Entry 8EYH (electron microscopy, 3.75 A resolution); this record covers chains D and A of the 4 polymer chains in the assembly.

# Chain D
Name: Nanobody
Organism: Lama glama
Notes: antibody fragment or engineered binder
Amino-acid sequence (118 residues; row label = number of the first residue in the row):
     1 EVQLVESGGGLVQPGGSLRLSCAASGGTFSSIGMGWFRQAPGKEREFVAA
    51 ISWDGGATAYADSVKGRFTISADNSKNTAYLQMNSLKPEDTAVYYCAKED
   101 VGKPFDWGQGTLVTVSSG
Disulfides: Cys-22/Cys-96

# Chain A
Name: Spike glycoprotein
Organism: Severe acute respiratory syndrome coronavirus 2
UniProt: P0DTC2 (SPIKE_SARS2); residues 14-1149 here = UniProt positions 14-1149
Amino-acid sequence (1136 residues; row label = number of the first residue in the row):
    14 QCVNLTTRTQLPPAYTNSFTRGVYYPDKVFRSSVLHSTQDLFLPFFSNVT
    64 WFHAIHVSGTNGTKRFDNPVLPFNDGVYFASTEKSNIIRGWIFGTTLDSK
   114 TQSLLIVNNATNVVIKVCEFQFCNDPFLGVYYHKNNKSWMESEFRVYSSA
   164 NNCTFEYVSQPFLMDLEGKQGNFKNLREFVFKNIDGYFKIYSKHTPINLV
   214 RDLPQGFSALEPLVDLPIGINITRFQTLLALHRSYLTPGDSSSGWTAGAA
   264 AYYVGYLQPRTFLLKYNENGTITDAVDCALDPLSETKCTLKSFTVEKGIY
   314 QTSNFRVQPTESIVRFPNITNLCPFGEVFNATRFASVYAWNRKRISNCVA
   364 DYSVLYNSASFSTFKCYGVSPTKLNDLCFTNVYADSFVIRGDEVRQIAPG
   414 QTGKIADYNYKLPDDFTGCVIAWNSNNLDSKVGGNYNYLYRLFRKSNLKP
   464 FERDISTEIYQAGSTPCNGVEGFNCYFPLQSYGFQPTNGVGYQPYRVVVL
   514 SFELLHAPATVCGPKKSTNLVKNKCVNFNFNGLTGTGVLTESNKKFLPFQ
   564 QFGRDIADTTDAVRDPQTLEILDITPCSFGGVSVITPGTNTSNQVAVLYQ
   614 DVNCTEVPVAIHADQLTPTWRVYSTGSNVFQTRAGCLIGAEHVNNSYECD
   664 IPIGAGICASYQTQTNSPRRARSVASQSIIAYTMSLGAENSVAYSNNSIA
   714 IPTNFTISVTTEILPVSMTKTSVDCTMYICGDSTECSNLLLQYGSFCTQL
   764 NRALTGIAVEQDKNTQEVFAQVKQIYKTPPIKDFGGFNFSQILPDPSKPS
   814 KRSPIEDLLFNKVTLADAGFIKQYGDCLGDIAARDLICAQKFNGLTVLPP
   864 LLTDEMIAQYTSALLAGTITSGWTFGAGPALQIPFPMQMAYRFNGIGVTQ
   914 NVLYENQKLIANQFNSAIGKIQDSLSSTPSALGKLQDVVNQNAQALNTLV
   964 KQLSSNFGAISSVLNDILSRLDPPEAEVQIDRLITGRLQSLQTYVTQQLI
  1014 RAAEIRASANLAATKMSECVLGQSKRVDFCGKGYHLMSFPQSAPHGVVFL
  1064 HVTYVPAQEKNFTTAPAICHDGKAHFPREGVFVSNGTHWFVTQRNFYEPQ
  1114 IITTDNTFVSGNCDVVIGIVNNTVYDPLQPELDSFK
Not modelled in the structure: 71-75, 618-640, 677-688, 828-848, 941-943, 1147-1149
Construct notes: conflict Pro-817 (Phe in P0DTC2), Pro-892 (Ala in P0DTC2), Pro-899 (Ala in P0DTC2), Pro-942 (Ala in P0DTC2), Pro-986 (Lys in P0DTC2), Pro-987 (Val in P0DTC2)
Disulfides: Cys-391/Cys-525, Cys-538/Cys-590, Cys-617/Cys-649, Cys-662/Cys-671, Cys-738/Cys-760, Cys-743/Cys-749, Cys-1032/Cys-1043, Cys-1082/Cys-1126
Glycans and other covalent adducts: N-acetylglucosamine (NAG) linked to Asn-282, Asn-343, Asn-603, Asn-616, Asn-709, Asn-717, Asn-1098, Asn-1134
Ligand contacts: N-acetylglucosamine (NAG; 2-acetamido-2-deoxy-beta-D-glucopyranose): Asn-331, Asn-334, Leu-335, Pro-579, Gln-580
Swiss-Prot annotation at these positions:
  - region: Asn-280 to Cys-301 (Putative superantigen), Arg-403 to Asp-405 (Integrin-binding motif), Asn-448 to Phe-456 (Immunodominant HLA epitope recognized by the CD8+), Pro-681 to Ala-684 (Putative superantigen), Ser-816 to Tyr-837 (Fusion peptide 1), Lys-835 to Phe-855 (Fusion peptide 2)
  - site (Cleavage): Arg-685, Ser-686, Arg-815, Ser-816
  - glycosylation: Asn-17 (N-linked (GlcNAc...) (complex) asparagine), Asn-61 (N-linked (GlcNAc...) (hybrid) asparagine), Asn-74 (N-linked (GlcNAc...) (complex) asparagine), Asn-122 (N-linked (GlcNAc...) (hybrid) asparagine), Asn-149 (N-linked (GlcNAc...) (complex) asparagine), Asn-165 (N-linked (GlcNAc...) (complex) asparagine), Asn-234 (N-linked (GlcNAc...) (high mannose) asparagine), Asn-282 (N-linked (GlcNAc...) (complex) asparagine), Thr-323 (O-linked (GalNAc) threonine), Ser-325 (O-linked (HexNAc...) serine), Asn-331 (N-linked (GlcNAc...) (complex) asparagine), Asn-343 (N-linked (GlcNAc...) (complex) asparagine), Asn-603 (N-linked (GlcNAc...) (hybrid) asparagine), Asn-616 (N-linked (GlcNAc...) (complex) asparagine), Asn-657 (N-linked (GlcNAc...) (complex) asparagine), Thr-676 (O-linked (GlcNAc...) threonine), Thr-678 (O-linked (GlcNAc...) threonine), Asn-709 (N-linked (GlcNAc...) (high mannose) asparagine), Asn-717 (N-linked (GlcNAc...) (hybrid) asparagine), Asn-801 (N-linked (GlcNAc...) (hybrid) asparagine) and 3 more in UniProt
  - natural variant: Leu-18 (L18F: In strain: Beta/B.1.351, Gamma/P.1 and 1 more), Thr-19 (T19I: In strain: Omicron/BQ.1.1, Omicron/XBB.1.5 and 1 more; T19R: In strain: Delta/B.1.617.2, Omicron/BA.2 and 4 more), Thr-20 (T20N: In strain: Gamma/P.1), Leu-24 to Ala-27 (sequence variant, change not given here; In strain: Omicron/BA.2, Omicron/BA.2.12.1 and 6 more), Pro-26 (P26S: In strain: Gamma/P.1), Gln-52 (Q52H: In strain: Omicron/EG.5.1), Ala-67 (A67V: In strain: Eta/B.1.525, Omicron/BA.1), His-69 to Val-70 (deletion: In strain: Alpha/B.1.1.7, Eta/B.1.525 and 5 more), Gly-75 (G75V: In strain: Lambda/C.37), Thr-76 (T76I: In strain: Lambda/C.37), Asp-80 (D80A: In strain: Beta/B.1.351), Val-83 (V83A: In strain: Omicron/XBB.1.5, Omicron/EG.5.1), 79 further natural variant entries in UniProt
  - mutagenesis: His-69 to Val-70 (Increased incorporation of cleaved spike into virions), Asn-121 (N121Q: Partial loss of biliverdin affinity), Arg-190 (R190K: Partial loss of biliverdin affinity), Asn-234 (N234Q: Increased resistance to neutralizing antibodies), Asn-331 (N331Q: Reduced viral infectivity), Asn-343 (N343Q: Reduced viral infectivity), Leu-452 (L452R: Increased resistance to neutralizing antibodies. Decreases HLA binding to NF9 epitope. Increased binding affinity to human ACE2), Tyr-453 (Y453F: Decreased HLA binding to NF9 epitope. Increased binding affinity to human ACE2), Ala-475 (A475V: Increased resistance to neutralizing antibodies), Val-483 (V483A: Increased resistance to neutralizing antibodies), Glu-484 (E484D: Increased replication in human TMEM106B overexpressing cells), Phe-490 (F490L: Increased resistance to neutralizing antibodies and human covalescent sera neutralization), 14 further mutagenesis entries in UniProt

# Interface between chain D and chain A
Residue-residue contacts - 10 pairs, chain D then chain A:
  Ile-32(D) / Tyr-489(A)  hydrogen bond (backbone-side chain)
  Gly-33(D) / Phe-486(A)
  Phe-37(D) / Phe-486(A)  hydrophobic
  Phe-47(D) / Gly-485(A)
  Phe-47(D) / Phe-486(A)  hydrophobic
  Ala-50(D) / Phe-486(A)  hydrophobic
  Ser-52(D) / Tyr-489(A)
  Ala-57(D) / Tyr-489(A)  hydrophobic
  Ala-59(D) / Gly-485(A)
  Ala-59(D) / Cys-488(A)
Also at the interface, not in a pair above, chain D (11 interface residues in all): Met-34, Gly-35, Glu-99

# Overview
11 residues of chain D face 4 of chain A across their interface, with 1 hydrogen bond. The hydrogen-bonded
pair is Ile-32(D)/Tyr-489(A). Ligands of chain A: N-acetylglucosamine. Covalently linked N-acetylglucosamine:
at Asn-282(A), Asn-343(A), Asn-603(A), Asn-616(A), Asn-709(A) and Asn-717(A) and 2 more.
Here chain D is Nanobody (Lama glama) and chain A is Spike glycoprotein (Severe acute respiratory syndrome
coronavirus 2). Entry 8EYH (SARS-CoV-2 spike protein bound with a nanobody) was determined by electron
microscopy.
